7C52 - chains I and K of the 37 polymer chains in the assembly; structure by X-ray diffraction, 2.89 A resolution.

Chain I (and K):
Name: LH1 alpha polypeptide
Organism: Thermochromatium tepidum
Notes: chain K of this document is another copy of the same molecule, construct and numbering; everything in this record applies to it too
UniProtKB: D2Z0P2 (D2Z0P2_THETI); residues 1-61 here = UniProt positions 1-61
Amino-acid sequence (61 residues; each row starts with the number of its first residue):
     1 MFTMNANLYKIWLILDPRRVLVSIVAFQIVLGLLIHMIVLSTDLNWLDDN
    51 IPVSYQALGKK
Not modelled in the structure: 1-2, 60-61
Ion coordination: Ca2+: W46, D49, I51 (shared with 1 residue of chain G)
Residues lining bound ligands:
  - bacteriochlorophyll a (BCL), molecule 1: V25, Q28, I29, G32, H36, W46, L47
  - bacteriochlorophyll a (BCL), molecule 2: Q28, L31, G32, I35, H36, V39, L44
  - spirilloxanthin (CRT), molecule 1: N7, L8, K10, I11, L13, I14
  - spirilloxanthin (CRT), molecule 2: L21, I24, F27, Q28, L31, I35, I38
  - spirilloxanthin (CRT), molecule 3: I29, L33, H36, M37

Interface between chain I and chain K:
Residue-residue contacts (15):
  I14(I) - R18(K)
  L15(I) - R18(K)
  T42(I) - D48(K)
  D43(I) - D48(K)  hydrogen bond (backbone-side chain)
  D43(I) - N50(K)
  D43(I) - V53(K)
  D43(I) - S54(K)  hydrogen bond
  D43(I) - Y55(K)  hydrogen bond (side chain-backbone)
  D43(I) - Q56(K)  hydrogen bond (backbone-side chain)
  N45(I) - Q56(K)  hydrogen bond (backbone-side chain)
  D48(I) - Q56(K)
  D49(I) - Q56(K)
  D49(I) - G59(K)
  N50(I) - G59(K)
  I51(I) - Y55(K)
Other interface residues (no listed pair), chain I (13 interface residues in all): F27, I38, S41, L44
Other interface residues (no listed pair), chain K (12 interface residues in all): V22, I29, L47, L58

Overview:
13 residues of chain I face 12 of chain K across their interface; the contacts include 5 hydrogen bonds. Among
the polar pairs are D43(I)-D48(K), D43(I)-S54(K) and D43(I)-Y55(K). Bound to chain I: 3 copies of
spirilloxanthin and bacteriochlorophyll a.
Both chains are LH1 alpha polypeptide (Thermochromatium tepidum). Entry 7C52 (Co-crystal structure of a
photosynthetic LH1-RC in complex with electron donor HiPIP) was determined by X-ray diffraction.
